1BZ1 - chains A and D of the 4 polymer chains in the assembly; structure by X-ray diffraction, 1.59 A resolution.

# Chain A
Molecule: Protein (hemoglobin alpha chain)
Source organism: Homo sapiens
Reference sequence: P69905 (HBA_HUMAN); aligned to UniProt positions 1-142 over residues 1-142 (the alignment contains insertions or deletions, so no single offset holds)
Sequence (142 residues; each row starts with the number of its first residue):
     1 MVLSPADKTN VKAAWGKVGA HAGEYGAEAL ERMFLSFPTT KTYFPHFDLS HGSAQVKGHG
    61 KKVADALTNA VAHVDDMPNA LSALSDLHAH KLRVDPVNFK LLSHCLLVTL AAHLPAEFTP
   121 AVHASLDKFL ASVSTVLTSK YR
UniProt features mapped onto this chain:
  - binding site (O2): H59
  - binding site (heme b): H88
  - site: T9, N10 (Microbial infection: Cleavage), K12 (Not glycated), A14, W15 (Microbial infection: Cleavage), Y25, G26 (Microbial infection: Cleavage), L30, E31 (Microbial infection: Cleavage), H46, F47 (Microbial infection: Cleavage), D48, L49 (Microbial infection: Cleavage), S53, A54 (Microbial infection: Cleavage), V56, K57 (Microbial infection: Cleavage), K57 (Not glycated), G60, K61 (Microbial infection: Cleavage), K61 (Not glycated), K91 (Not glycated), L92, R93 (Microbial infection: Cleavage), K100 (Not glycated), L107, V108 (Microbial infection: Cleavage), T109, L110 (Microbial infection: Cleavage), V122, H123 (Microbial infection: Cleavage), S134, T135 (Microbial infection: Cleavage)
  - modified residue: S4 (Phosphoserine), K8 (N6-succinyllysine), T9 (Phosphothreonine), K12 (N6-succinyllysine), K17 (N6-acetyllysine), Y25 (Phosphotyrosine), S36 (Phosphoserine), K41 (N6-succinyllysine), S50 (Phosphoserine), S103 (Phosphoserine), T109 (Phosphothreonine), S125 (Phosphoserine), S132 (Phosphoserine), T135 (Phosphothreonine), T138 (Phosphothreonine), S139 (Phosphoserine)
  - glycosylation (N-linked (Glc) (glycation) lysine): K8, K17, K41, K62
Metal / ion sites: heme Fe near H88 (its only coordinating residue here)
Residues lining bound ligands: heme (HEM): M33, T40, Y43, F44, H46, F47, H59, K62, V63, A66, L67, L84, L87, H88, L92, V94, N98, F99, L102, V133, L137

# Chain D
Molecule: Protein (hemoglobin beta chain)
Source organism: Homo sapiens
Reference sequence: P68871 (HBB_HUMAN); residues 1-146 here = UniProt positions 1-146
Sequence (146 residues; row label = number of the first residue in the row):
     1 VHLTPEEKSA VTALWGKVNV DEVGGEALGR LLVVYPWTQR FFESFGDLST PDAVMGNPKV
    61 KAHGKKVLGA FSDGLAHLDN LKGTFATLSE LHCDKLHVDP ENFRLLGNVL VCVLAHHFGK
   121 EFTPPVQAAY QKVVAGVANA LAHKYH
UniProt features mapped onto this chain:
  - natural variant: L3 (H3L: In Graz; this construct carries the variant), E7 (E7A: In G-Makassar; E7K: In Hb C; E7Q: In Machida; E7V: In SKCA), K8 (E8K: In G-Siriraj; this construct carries the variant), V11 (A11V: In Iraq-Halabja; this construct carries the variant), G16 (W16G: In Randwick; this construct carries the variant), V23 (E23V: In D-Granada; this construct carries the variant), G24 (V24G: In Miyashiro; this construct carries the variant), G25 (G25D: In Moscva; G25R: In Riverdale-Bronx; G25V: In Savannah), L32 (L32P: In Yokohama), V33 (L33V: In Muscat; this construct carries the variant), R40 (Q40R: In Tianshui; this construct carries the variant), F42 (F42Y: In Mequon; deletion: In Bruxelles), 11 further natural variant entries in UniProt
Metal / ion sites: heme Fe near H92 (its only coordinating residue here)
Residues lining bound ligands: heme (HEM): L31, T38, F41, F42, F45, H63, K66, V67, A70, F71, F85, L88, L91, H92, L96, V98, N102, F103, L106, V137, L141

# Interface between chain A and chain D
Contacting residue pairs - 25 pairs, chain A then chain D:
  P38(A) with H146(D)
  T39(A) with P100(D)
  K41(A) with H146(D), hydrogen bond (side chain-backbone)
  T42(A) with H97(D); D99(D); Y145(D)
  Y43(A) with R40(D); D99(D), hydrogen bond
  P45(A) with H97(D)
  L92(A) with R40(D), hydrogen bond (backbone-side chain)
  R93(A) with W37(D); R40(D), hydrogen bond (backbone-side chain); E43(D), salt bridge
  D95(A) with W37(D), hydrogen bond; D99(D); E101(D); L105(D)
  P96(A) with W37(D)
  V97(A) with E101(D)
  N98(A) with D99(D)
  Y141(A) with P36(D); W37(D), hydrophobic
  R142(A) with V34(D), hydrogen bond (side chain-backbone); Y35(D); P36(D)
Interface residues without a listed pair, chain D (15 interface residues in all): Q39, V98

# Overview
14 residues of chain A face 15 of chain D across their interface; the contacts include 6 hydrogen bonds and 1
salt bridge. Among the polar pairs are R93(A)-E43(D), K41(A)-H146(D) and Y43(A)-D99(D). Chain A binds heme.
Chain D binds heme.
Here chain A is Protein (hemoglobin alpha chain) and chain D is Protein (hemoglobin beta chain), both from
Homo sapiens. Entry 1BZ1 (Hemoglobin (alpha + met) variant) was determined by X-ray diffraction (same
publication as 1BZZ).
